PDB entry 4OQ6 | X-ray diffraction, 1.81 A resolution | chain A

Chain A:
Name: Induced myeloid leukemia cell differentiation protein Mcl-1
Organism: Homo sapiens
UniProtKB: Q07820 (MCL1_HUMAN); numbering as in UniProt (aligned over 174-326)
Chain sequence (157 residues; numbered 170 to 326; the number before each row is that of its first residue):
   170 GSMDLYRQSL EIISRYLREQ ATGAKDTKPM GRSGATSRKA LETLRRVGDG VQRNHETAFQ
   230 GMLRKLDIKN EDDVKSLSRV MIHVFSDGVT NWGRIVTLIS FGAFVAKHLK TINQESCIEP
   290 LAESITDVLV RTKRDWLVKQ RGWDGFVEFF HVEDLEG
Unresolved in the structure: 170-172, 195-201, 321-326
Construct notes: expression tag (170-173)
Residues lining bound ligands: 2UV (4-hydroxy-4'-propylbiphenyl-3-carboxylic acid): M231, L235, L246, V249, M250, V253, F254, R263, T266, L267, F270
Swiss-Prot annotation at these positions:
  - motif: A209 to N223 (BH3), H252 to A272 (BH1), D304 to F319 (BH2)
  - cross-link (Glycyl lysine isopeptide (Lys-Gly)): K194 (interchain with G-Cter in ubiquitin), K197 (interchain with G-Cter in ubiquitin)

Summary:
Chain A binds compound 2UV.
Chain A is Induced myeloid leukemia cell differentiation protein Mcl-1 (Homo sapiens); the structure, Crystal
Structure of Human MCL-1 Bound to Inhibitor 4-hydroxy-4'-propylbiphenyl-3-carboxylic acid, was determined by
X-ray diffraction (same publication as 4OQ5).
